Entry 3HK7 (X-ray diffraction, 2.20 A resolution); this record covers chains A and K of the 7 polymer chains in the assembly.

# Chain A (and K)
Molecule: Uronate isomerase
Source organism: Bacillus halodurans C-125
Notes: chain K of this document is another copy of the same molecule, construct and numbering; everything in this record applies to it too
Reference sequence: Q9KFI6 (Q9KFI6_BACHD); residues 1-427 here = UniProt positions 1-427
Sequence (427 residues; each row starts with the number of its first residue):
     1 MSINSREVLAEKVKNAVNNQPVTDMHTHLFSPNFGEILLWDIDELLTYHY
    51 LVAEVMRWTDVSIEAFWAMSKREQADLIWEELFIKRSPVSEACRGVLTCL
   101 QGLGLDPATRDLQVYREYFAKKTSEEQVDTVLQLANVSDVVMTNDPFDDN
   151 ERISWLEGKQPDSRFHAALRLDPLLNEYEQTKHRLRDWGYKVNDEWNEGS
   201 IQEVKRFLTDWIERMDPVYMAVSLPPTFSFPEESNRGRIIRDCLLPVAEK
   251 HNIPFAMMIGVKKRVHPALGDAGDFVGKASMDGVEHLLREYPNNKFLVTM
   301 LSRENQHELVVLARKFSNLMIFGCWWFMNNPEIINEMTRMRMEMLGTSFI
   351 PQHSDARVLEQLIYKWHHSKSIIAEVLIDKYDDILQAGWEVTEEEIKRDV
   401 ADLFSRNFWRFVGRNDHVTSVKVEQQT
Unresolved in the structure: 1, 415-427
Bound ions: Zn2+: His26, His28, Asp355 (together with D-arabinaric acid)
Ligand contacts:
  - carbonate ion (CO3): His49, Tyr50, Ala53, Asp271, Ala272, Trp326, Phe327
  - D-arabinaric acid (RAT): His26, His28, His49, Tyr50, Arg170, Ser223, Met258, Asp271, Trp325, Trp326, Asp355, Arg357
What the authors report for this chain:
  - catalytic residues: His49, Tyr50, Arg357 (proposed by the authors, not directly observed)

# How chain A and chain K interact
Residue-residue contacts (16; chain A residue first):
  Ser2(A) - Gln386(K)  hydrogen bond (backbone-side chain)
  Asn4(A) - Asn4(K)
  Asn4(A) - Ser5(K)
  Asn4(A) - Arg6(K)  hydrogen bond (backbone-backbone)
  Asn4(A) - Glu7(K)
  Asn4(A) - Asp382(K)  hydrogen bond
  Asn4(A) - Gln386(K)  hydrogen bond
  Ser5(A) - Arg6(K)
  Ser5(A) - Glu7(K)
  Arg6(A) - Glu7(K)  hydrogen bond (backbone-side chain)
  Leu385(A) - Asn4(K)
  Gln386(A) - Ser5(K)  hydrogen bond
  Gln386(A) - Glu7(K)  hydrogen bond
  Gln386(A) - Val8(K)
  Gly388(A) - Asn4(K)
  Trp389(A) - Asn4(K)  hydrogen bond (backbone-side chain)
Interface residues without a listed pair, chain A (10 interface residues in all): Asp382, Glu390

# Summary
The interface between chain A and chain K involves 10 residues on one side and 7 on the other, with 8 hydrogen
bonds. Polar contacts include Ser2(A)-Gln386(K), Asn4(A)-Asp382(K) and Asn4(A)-Gln386(K). Bound to chain A:
D-arabinaric acid and carbonate ion. The paper reports catalytic residues His49(A), Tyr50(A) and Arg357(A).
Both chains are Uronate isomerase (Bacillus halodurans C-125). Entry 3HK7 (Crystal structure of uronate
isomerase from Bacillus halodurans complexed with zinc and D-Arabinarate, monoclinic crystal form) was
determined by X-ray diffraction (same publication as 3HK5, 3HK8, 3HK9 and 3HKA).
